Entry 9B04 (electron microscopy, 2.52 A resolution); this record covers chains A and D of the 8 polymer chains in the assembly.

# Chain A (and D)
Protein: Creatine kinase U-type, mitochondrial
Organism: Homo sapiens
Notes: EC 2.7.3.2; chain D of this document is another copy of the same molecule, construct and numbering; everything in this record applies to it too
UniProtKB: P12532 (KCRU_HUMAN); residues 1-379 here correspond to UniProt positions 39-417 (UniProt number = residue number + 38)
Sequence (418 residues; row label = number of the first residue in the row; numbers below 1 keep their minus sign (Met-27 is residue -27)):
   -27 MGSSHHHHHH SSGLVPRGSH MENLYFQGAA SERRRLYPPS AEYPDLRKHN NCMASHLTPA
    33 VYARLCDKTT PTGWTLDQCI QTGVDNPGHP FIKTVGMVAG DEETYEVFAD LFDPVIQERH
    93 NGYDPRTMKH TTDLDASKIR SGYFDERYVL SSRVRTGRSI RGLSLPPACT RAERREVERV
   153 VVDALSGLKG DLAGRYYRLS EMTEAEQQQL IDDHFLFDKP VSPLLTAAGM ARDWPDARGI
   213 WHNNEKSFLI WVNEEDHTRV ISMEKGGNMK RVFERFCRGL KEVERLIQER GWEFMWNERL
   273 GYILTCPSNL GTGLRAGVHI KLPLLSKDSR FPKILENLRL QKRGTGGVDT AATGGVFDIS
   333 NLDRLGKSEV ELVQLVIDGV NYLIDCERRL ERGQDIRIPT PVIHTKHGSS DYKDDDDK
Unresolved in the structure: -27 to 2, 371-390
Construct notes: expression tag (-27 to 0, 380-390)
Ligand contacts: ADP (adenosine-5'-diphosphate): Arg125, Arg127, His186, Trp223, Arg231, Met235, Arg287, Gly289, Val290, His291, Arg315, Gly318, Gly319, Val320, Asp330
UniProt features mapped onto this chain:
  - region: Ala2 to Ala26 (Cardiolipin-binding)
  - binding site (ATP): Ser123 to Arg127, His186, Arg231, Arg287, Arg315 to Val320, Asp330
  - modified residue: Ser113 (Phosphoserine), Ser158 (Phosphoserine), Thr175 (Phosphothreonine), Ser194 (Phosphoserine), Thr317 (Phosphothreonine)
From the paper describing this entry:
  - binding site for ADP: His186, His291
  - catalytic residues: Glu227 (citing earlier work)
  - mutagenesis - H61A, H61K, D321N: unchanged catalytic activity
  - mutagenesis - E226A, E227D, E227Q: decreased catalytic activity
  - mutagenesis - E227D, E227Q: unchanged binding to all substrates
  - mutagenesis - H61A, H61K, E227Q: decreased binding to pCr
  - mutagenesis - H61A, E227Q: decreased binding to ADP

# How chain A and chain D interact
Contacting residue pairs - 20 pairs, chain A then chain D:
  Ser3(A) - Asp39(D)  hydrogen bond (backbone-backbone)
  Arg6(A) - Leu8(D)
  Arg6(A) - Tyr9(D)
  Arg6(A) - Cys38(D)  hydrogen bond
  Arg6(A) - Asp39(D)
  Arg7(A) - Leu8(D)
  Arg7(A) - Tyr9(D)  hydrogen bond (backbone-backbone)
  Leu8(A) - Arg6(D)
  Leu8(A) - Arg7(D)
  Leu8(A) - Leu8(D)  hydrophobic
  Leu8(A) - Tyr9(D)
  Tyr9(A) - Arg6(D)
  Tyr9(A) - Arg7(D)  hydrogen bond (backbone-backbone)
  Tyr9(A) - Leu8(D)
  Tyr9(A) - Tyr9(D)  hydrophobic
  Tyr9(A) - Pro10(D)
  Pro10(A) - Tyr9(D)
  Cys38(A) - Arg6(D)  hydrogen bond
  Asp39(A) - Ser3(D)  hydrogen bond (backbone-backbone)
  Asp39(A) - Arg6(D)
Interface residues without a listed pair, chain A (10 interface residues in all): Pro11, Thr47
Interface residues without a listed pair, chain D (10 interface residues in all): Pro11, Thr47

# Summary
The chain A/chain D interface involves 10 residues from each chain, with 6 hydrogen bonds. Among the polar
pairs are Arg6(A)-Cys38(D), Ser3(A)-Asp39(D) and Arg7(A)-Tyr9(D). Ligands of chain A: ADP. From the paper: the
catalytic residue Glu227(A); E226A, E227D and E227Q of chain A reduce catalytic activity; 6 substitutions were
tested in all.
Both chains are Creatine kinase U-type, mitochondrial (Homo sapiens). Entry 9B04 (Cryo-EM structure of human
uMtCK1 in complex with ADP) was determined by electron microscopy, deposited together with 9B05, 9B0T, 9B0U,
9B14 and 9B16.
